1NOZ - chains A and B; structure by X-ray diffraction, 2.20 A resolution.

== Chain A (and B) ==
Molecule: DNA polymerase
Organism: Enterobacteria phage T4
Notes: EC 2.7.7.7; chain B of this document is another copy of the same molecule, construct and numbering; everything in this record applies to it too
UniProt: P04415 (DPOL_BPT4); residue numbers follow UniProt; this construct covers 1-388
Chain sequence (388 residues; each row starts with the number of its first residue):
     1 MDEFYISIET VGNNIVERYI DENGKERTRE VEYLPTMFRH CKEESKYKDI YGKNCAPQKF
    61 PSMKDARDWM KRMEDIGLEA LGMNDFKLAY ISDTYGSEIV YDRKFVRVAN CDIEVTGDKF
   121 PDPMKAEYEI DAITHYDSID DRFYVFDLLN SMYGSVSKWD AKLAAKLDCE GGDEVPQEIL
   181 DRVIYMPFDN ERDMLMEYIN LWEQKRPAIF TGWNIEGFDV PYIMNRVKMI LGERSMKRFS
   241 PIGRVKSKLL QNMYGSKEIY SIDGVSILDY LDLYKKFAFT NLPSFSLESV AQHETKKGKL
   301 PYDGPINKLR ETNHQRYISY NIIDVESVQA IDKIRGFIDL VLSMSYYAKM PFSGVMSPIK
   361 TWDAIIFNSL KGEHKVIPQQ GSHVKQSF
Disordered / not traced: 1, 44-51, 73-81, 250-255, 371-388
Sequence notes: conflict D2 (Lys in P04415), L250 (Ile in P04415)
Disulfides: C41-C55
UniProt features mapped onto this chain:
  - region: V245 to S261 (Beta hairpin)
  - binding site (Mg(2+)): D112, E114, D219, D324
  - mutagenesis: D112 (D112A: Almost complete loss of exonuclease activity. Decreased replication fidelity), E114 (E114A: Almost complete loss of exonuclease activity. Decreased replication fidelity), D219 (D219A: Almost complete loss of exonuclease activity. Decreased replication fidelity), D324 (D324A: Almost complete loss of exonuclease activity. Decreased replication fidelity)

== Chain A / chain B interface ==
Residue-residue contacts (68):
  H40(A) with F279(B); R335(B)
  C41(A) with F279(B), hydrophobic
  G52(A) with K276(B), hydrogen bond (backbone-side chain)
  K53(A) with K275(B); K276(B); F279(B)
  N54(A) with K276(B), hydrogen bond (backbone-backbone); F277(B); A278(B); F279(B)
  C55(A) with F277(B)
  A56(A) with F277(B), hydrogen bond (backbone-backbone); L340(B), hydrophobic
  G96(A) with E98(B)
  K275(A) with K53(B)
  K276(A) with G52(B); K53(B); N54(B), hydrogen bond (backbone-backbone)
  F277(A) with N54(B); C55(B); A56(B); W362(B), hydrophobic; I366(B), hydrophobic
  F279(A) with C41(B), hydrophobic; K53(B); N54(B)
  F337(A) with A56(B), hydrophobic
  L340(A) with A56(B), hydrophobic; P57(B); S369(B)
  S343(A) with S369(B), hydrogen bond
  M344(A) with W362(B); I366(B), hydrophobic; S369(B)
  Y347(A) with Y347(B); A348(B); K349(B); I365(B), hydrophobic; N368(B), hydrogen bond
  A348(A) with Y347(B), hydrogen bond (backbone-side chain)
  K349(A) with Y347(B)
  V355(A) with W362(B), hydrogen bond (backbone-side chain)
  S357(A) with W362(B)
  P358(A) with P358(B); I359(B), hydrophobic; W362(B), hydrophobic
  I359(A) with P358(B)
  T361(A) with W362(B)
  W362(A) with K276(B); M344(B); V355(B), hydrogen bond (side chain-backbone); S357(B); P358(B), hydrophobic; T361(B)
  I365(A) with Y347(B), hydrophobic; T361(B); I365(B), hydrophobic
  I366(A) with F277(B), hydrophobic; L340(B); M344(B), hydrophobic
  N368(A) with Y347(B)
  S369(A) with L340(B); S343(B); M344(B); Y347(B)
  L370(A) with L340(B), hydrophobic; S343(B)
Also at the interface, not in a pair above, chain A (34 interface residues in all): P57, Y101, A278, R335
Also at the interface, not in a pair above, chain B (35 interface residues in all): H40, E43, F337, M356, L370

== Overview ==
34 residues of chain A face 35 of chain B across their interface; the contacts include 9 hydrogen bonds. Polar
pairs include G52(A)-K276(B), S343(A)-S369(B) and Y347(A)-N368(B). From UniProt: 4 Mg2+-binding residues and 4
mutagenesis sites on chain A.
Both chains are DNA polymerase (Enterobacteria phage T4). Entry 1NOZ (T4 DNA polymerase fragment (residues
1-388) at 110K) was determined by X-ray diffraction, deposited together with 1NOY.
